7LQ7 - chains C and D of the 15 polymer chains in the assembly; structure by X-ray diffraction, 3.40 A resolution.

# Chain C
Protein: CV503 heavy chain
Organism: Homo sapiens
Chain sequence (224 residues; row label = number of the first residue in the row; note: 3 numbers in that range are skipped by the numbering (no residue carries them; nothing is unmodelled there); a row labelled like 82A-82C holds insertion residues (82A, then the next letters in order)):
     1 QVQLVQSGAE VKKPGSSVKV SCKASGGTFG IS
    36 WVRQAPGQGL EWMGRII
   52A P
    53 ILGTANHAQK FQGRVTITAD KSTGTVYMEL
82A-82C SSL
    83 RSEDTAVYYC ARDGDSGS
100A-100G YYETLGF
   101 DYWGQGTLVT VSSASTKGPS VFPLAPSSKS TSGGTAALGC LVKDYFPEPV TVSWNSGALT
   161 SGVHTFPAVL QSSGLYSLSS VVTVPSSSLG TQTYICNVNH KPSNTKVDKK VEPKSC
Cystine bridges: Cys22-Cys92, Cys140-Cys196

# Chain D
Protein: CV503 light chain
Organism: Homo sapiens
Chain sequence (216 residues; each row starts with the number of its first residue; note: 1 number in that range is skipped by the numbering (no residue carries it; nothing is unmodelled there); a row labelled like 27A-27C holds insertion residues (27A, then the next letters in order)):
     1 QSALTQPPS
    11 ASGSPGQSVT ISCTGTS
27A-27C SDV
    28 GGYNYVSWYQ QHPGKAPKLM IYEVNKRPSG VPDRFSGSKS GNTASLTVSG LQAEDEADYY
    88 CSSYAGSN
   95A N
    96 LVFGGGTKLT V
  106A L
   107 GQPKAAPSVT LFPPSSEELQ ANKATLVCLI SDFYPGAVTV AWKADSSPVK AGVETTTPSK
   167 QSNNKYAASS YLSLTPEQWK SHRSYSCQVT HEGSTVEKTV APTECS
Unresolved in the structure: 1, 212
Cystine bridges: Cys23-Cys88, Cys134-Cys193

# Interface between chain C and chain D
Residue-residue contacts (66; chain C residue first):
  Val37(C) with Phe98(D), hydrophobic
  Gln39(C) with Gln38(D), hydrogen bond; Tyr87(D)
  Gln43(C) with Tyr87(D)
  Gly44(C) with Tyr87(D)
  Leu45(C) with Tyr87(D); Phe98(D)
  Trp47(C) with Asn95(D); Leu96(D); Phe98(D)
  Asn58(C) with Asn95(D), hydrogen bond
  His59(C) with Asn95(D)
  Tyr91(C) with Gln38(D); Ala43(D), hydrophobic
  Tyr100B(C) with Tyr32(D), hydrogen bond; Glu50(D), hydrogen bond
  Glu100C(C) with Tyr32(D)
  Thr100D(C) with Tyr32(D); Glu50(D)
  Leu100E(C) with Tyr32(D), hydrophobic; Ser34(D), hydrogen bond (backbone-side chain); Tyr36(D), hydrogen bond (backbone-side chain); Ser89(D); Tyr91(D), hydrophobic; Leu96(D), hydrophobic
  Gly100F(C) with Ser34(D); Tyr36(D); Leu46(D)
  Phe100G(C) with Tyr36(D), hydrogen bond (backbone-side chain); Leu46(D)
  Asp101(C) with Leu46(D)
  Trp103(C) with Tyr36(D), hydrophobic; Pro44(D)
  Gly104(C) with Ala43(D)
  Phe122(C) with Ser121(D); Glu123(D); Glu124(D)
  Pro123(C) with Ser121(D)
  Leu124(C) with Phe118(D), hydrophobic
  Lys129(C) with Val206(D); Ala207(D)
  Ser130(C) with Phe118(D)
  Ala137(C) with Phe118(D)
  Leu141(C) with Tyr177(D), hydrophobic
  Lys143(C) with Thr131(D)
  His164(C) with Ser137(D); Gln167(D); Ala173(D)
  Phe166(C) with Leu135(D), hydrophobic; Ile136(D); Ala174(D)
  Pro167(C) with Ser165(D); Ser175(D)
  Ala168(C) with Thr162(D)
  Val169(C) with Thr162(D); Tyr177(D), hydrophobic
  Gln171(C) with Glu160(D)
  Ser172(C) with Glu160(D), hydrogen bond
  Leu178(C) with Tyr177(D)
  Ser179(C) with Val133(D); Leu135(D); Tyr177(D), hydrogen bond (backbone-side chain)
  Val181(C) with Leu135(D), hydrophobic
  Lys214(C) with Ser121(D); Ser122(D)
  Cys216(C) with Cys211(D), disulfide
Other interface residues (no listed pair), chain C (43 interface residues in all): Glu46, Ala125, Leu138, Leu170, Ser177
Other interface residues (no listed pair), chain D (42 interface residues in all): Lys42, Tyr49, Asn95A, Gly99, Pro119, Pro120, Thr205
Disulfides between the chains: Cys216(C)-Cys211(D)

# In short
43 residues of chain C face 42 of chain D across their interface; the contacts include 1 disulfide bond and 9
hydrogen bonds. Polar pairs include Gln39(C)-Gln38(D), Asn58(C)-Asn95(D) and Tyr100B(C)-Tyr32(D).
Chain C is CV503 heavy chain and chain D is CV503 light chain, both from Homo sapiens; the structure, Crystal
structure of SARS-CoV-2 receptor binding domain in complex with antibodies CV503 and COVA1-16, was determined
by X-ray diffraction.
